PDB entry 1QXL | X-ray diffraction, 2.25 A resolution | chain A

== Chain A ==
Protein: Adenosine deaminase
Organism: Bos taurus
Notes: EC 3.5.4.4
Reference sequence: P56658 (ADA_BOVIN); residues 2-357 here correspond to UniProt positions 1-356 (UniProt number = residue number - 1)
Sequence (356 residues; row label = number of the first residue in the row):
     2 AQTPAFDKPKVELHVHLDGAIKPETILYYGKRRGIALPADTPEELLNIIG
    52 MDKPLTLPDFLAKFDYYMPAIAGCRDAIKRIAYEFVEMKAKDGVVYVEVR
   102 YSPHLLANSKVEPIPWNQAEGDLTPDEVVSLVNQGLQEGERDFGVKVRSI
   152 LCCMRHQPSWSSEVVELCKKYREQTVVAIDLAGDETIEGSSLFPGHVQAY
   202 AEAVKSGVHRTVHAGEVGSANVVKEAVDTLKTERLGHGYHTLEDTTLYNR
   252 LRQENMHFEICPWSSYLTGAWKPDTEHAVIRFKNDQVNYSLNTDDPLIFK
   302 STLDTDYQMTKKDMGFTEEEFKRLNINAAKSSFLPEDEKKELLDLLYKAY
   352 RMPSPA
Not modelled in the structure: 2-3, 353-357
Construct notes: conflict Leu47 (Gln46 in P56658)
Bound ions: Zn2+: His15, His17, His214, Asp295
Small-molecule neighbours: fr235380 (FR8; 1-((1R)-1-(hydroxymethyl)-3-{6-[(5-phenylpentanoyl)amino]-1H-indol-1-yl}propyl)-1H-imidazole-4-carboxamide): His17, Asp19, Leu56, Thr57, Leu58, Phe61, Leu62, Phe65, Arg101, Tyr102, Ser103, Leu106, Trp117, Cys153, Met155, His157, Gly184, Asp185, Glu217, Val218, Thr269, Asp295, Asp296
UniProt features mapped onto this chain:
  - binding site (Zn(2+)): Asp296

== Summary ==
Ligands of chain A: fr235380. His15, His17, His214 and Asp295 coordinate Zn2+. Curated annotation (UniProt)
lists Zn2+-binding residue Asp296.
Chain A is Adenosine deaminase (Bos taurus); the structure, Crystal structure of Adenosine deaminase complexed
with FR235380, was determined by X-ray diffraction together with 1O5R and 1UML from the same study.
